Entry 8QN8 (electron microscopy, 3.14 A resolution); this record covers chains F and H of the 8 polymer chains in the assembly.

# Chain F
Protein: RNA polymerase sigma factor SigA
Source organism: Mycolicibacterium smegmatis MC2 155
Reference sequence: A0QW02 (A0QW02_MYCS2); residue numbers follow UniProt; this construct covers 1-466
Chain sequence (466 residues; numbered 1 to 466; the number before each row is that of its first residue):
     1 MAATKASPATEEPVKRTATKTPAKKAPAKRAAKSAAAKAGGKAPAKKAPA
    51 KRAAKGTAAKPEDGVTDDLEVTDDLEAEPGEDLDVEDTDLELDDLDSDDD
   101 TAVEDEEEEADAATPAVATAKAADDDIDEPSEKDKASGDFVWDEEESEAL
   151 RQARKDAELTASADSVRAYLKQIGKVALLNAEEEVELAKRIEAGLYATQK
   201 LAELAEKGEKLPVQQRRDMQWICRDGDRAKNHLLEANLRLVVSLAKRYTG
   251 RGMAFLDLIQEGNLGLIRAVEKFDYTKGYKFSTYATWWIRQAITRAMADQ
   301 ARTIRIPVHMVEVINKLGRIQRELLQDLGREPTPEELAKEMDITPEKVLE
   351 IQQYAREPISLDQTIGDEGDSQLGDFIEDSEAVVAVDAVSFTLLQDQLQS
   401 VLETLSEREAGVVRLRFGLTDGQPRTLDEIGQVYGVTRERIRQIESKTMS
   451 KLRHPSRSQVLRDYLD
Not modelled in the structure: 1-138, 203-211, 301-466
From the paper describing this entry:
  - conformationally variable residues (order/disorder transition): Phe140

# Chain H
Protein: Helicase
Source organism: Mycolicibacterium smegmatis MC2 155
Reference sequence: I7G5V9 (I7G5V9_MYCS2); residues 1-736 here = UniProt positions 1-736
Chain sequence (736 residues; row label = number of the first residue in the row):
     1 MSGRDYEDELQSERDYVAGLYARLDAERAQSQRRYAAALREHGGTAVERD
    51 AEVRALAKDIARLNVADNGLCFGRLDTLDDARLYIGRLGIFDRDNDFEPL
   101 LLDWRAPMARPFYVATAANPENMRRRRQFHTLGRKVVDFTDEILGRPTGA
   151 EHDATNDAALLAAVNAPRGEGMRDIVATIQAEQDQVIRLDHTGVLVIEGG
   201 PGTGKTVVALHRVAYLLYTYRKQMERHGVLVVGPTPAFLDHIGRVLPSLG
   251 ESDAVFMTPGDFVPGLHVTAEDTPEAAEVKGSLKILDVLKAAVADRQELP
   301 SEPIPIDLSDVTMRIDAETAKWARDEARKTGLPHNEARAEFVDVVTYVVT
   351 ERAVARIGRGWLTRDDKHAWEKMRADVVGELEDHEQFNAALDALWPILTP
   401 EDVLAQLYTSHERLRAAGAPECLWRADGEAWTVSDVPLLDELVDLLGRNK
   451 AADEAAERERREEEAYAAGVLDLMVDREDLMDDEDHLLAQDLIDAEELAD
   501 RFKEQDNRELSERAAADREWTYGHVVVDEAQELSEMDWRLLMRRCPRRSF
   551 TIVGDLAQRRSPAGARSWGAMLDSYVPGRWVYKSLSVNYRTPAEIMAVAA
   601 AVLAEFAPDATPPDSVRACGVAPWARQVTDDDIASAIAEFVSEEAGREGT
   651 SVVIGPPDVPGTVPPSETKGLEFDAVLVVEPERILADGPRGAAELYVALT
   701 RATQRLGVLYRDALPQALAGLAEGDAAATVEQRTSA
Not modelled in the structure: 1, 164-173, 722-736
Bound ions: Mg2+: Asp483 (shared with 3 residues of chain D)
From the paper describing this entry:
  - catalytic residues: Glu529
  - conformationally variable residues: Glu529
  - mutagenesis - T206E, E529S/Q558N: abolished catalytic activity on ATP

# Interface between chain F and chain H
Residue-residue contacts (32):
  Phe140(F) - Glu318(H)
  Phe140(F) - Thr319(H)
  Phe140(F) - Trp322(H)
  Phe140(F) - Arg352(H)
  Val141(F) - Trp322(H)
  Trp142(F) - Trp322(H)
  Trp142(F) - Glu326(H)
  Trp142(F) - Tyr347(H)  hydrophobic
  Glu146(F) - Tyr347(H)
  Ala149(F) - Arg374(H)  hydrogen bond (backbone-side chain)
  Leu150(F) - Asp343(H)
  Leu150(F) - Tyr347(H)
  Leu150(F) - Val378(H)  hydrophobic
  Arg154(F) - Asp343(H)  salt bridge
  Arg154(F) - Thr346(H)
  Arg154(F) - Glu382(H)  salt bridge
  Ala157(F) - Ala375(H)
  Ala157(F) - Gly379(H)
  Asp164(F) - Lys372(H)  salt bridge
  Ser165(F) - Asp376(H)  hydrogen bond
  Val166(F) - Met373(H)  hydrophobic
  Arg167(F) - Asp310(H)  salt bridge
  Arg167(F) - Asp376(H)  salt bridge
  Arg167(F) - Glu380(H)
  Leu170(F) - Trp361(H)  hydrophobic
  Lys171(F) - Asp310(H)
  Arg239(F) - Arg359(H)
  Val242(F) - Trp361(H)  hydrophobic
  Lys246(F) - Asp365(H)  salt bridge
  Lys246(F) - Ala369(H)
  Thr249(F) - His368(H)
  Gly250(F) - His368(H)
Other interface residues (no listed pair), chain F (26 interface residues in all): Asp139, Ala153, Glu158, Thr160, Ala161, Ser243, Phe255
Other interface residues (no listed pair), chain H (29 interface residues in all): Leu308, Ser309, Val342, Val344, Val348, Ile357
The authors on this interface:
  - pairs named by the authors: Trp142(F)-Tyr347(H) (hydrophobic contact)

# Summary
Chain F and chain H form an interface of 26 and 29 residues respectively, with 2 hydrogen bonds and 6 salt
bridges. Among the polar pairs are Arg154(F)-Asp343(H), Arg154(F)-Glu382(H) and Asp164(F)-Lys372(H). The paper
describes a hydrophobic contact between Trp142(F) and Tyr347(H). The paper reports the catalytic residue
Glu529(H); T206E and E529S/Q558N of chain H abolish catalytic activity on ATP.
Here chain F is RNA polymerase sigma factor SigA and chain H is Helicase, both from Mycolicibacterium
smegmatis MC2 155. Entry 8QN8 (Mycobacterium smegmatis RNA polymerase in complex with HelD, SigA and RbpA in
State II) was determined by electron microscopy, deposited together with 8Q3I, 8QTI, 8QU6, 8R2M, 8R3M, 8R6P
and 8R6R.
